Entry 1J1P (X-ray diffraction, 1.80 A resolution); this record covers chains H and Y of the 3 polymer chains in the assembly.

Chain H:
Molecule: Ig VH, anti-lysozyme
From: Mus musculus
UniProtKB: P01823 (HV47_MOUSE); residues 1-113 here = UniProt positions 1-113
Amino-acid sequence (114 residues; each row starts with the number of its first residue):
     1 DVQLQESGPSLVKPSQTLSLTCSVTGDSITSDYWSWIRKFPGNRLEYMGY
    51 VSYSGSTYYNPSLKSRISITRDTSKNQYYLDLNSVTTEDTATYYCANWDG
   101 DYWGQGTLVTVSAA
Disulfides: Cys-22/Cys-95

Chain Y:
Molecule: Lysozyme C
From: Gallus gallus
Notes: EC 3.2.1.17
UniProtKB: P00698 (LYSC_CHICK); residues 1-129 here correspond to UniProt positions 19-147 (UniProt number = residue number + 18)
Amino-acid sequence (129 residues; numbered 1 to 129; the number before each row is that of its first residue):
     1 KVFGRCELAAAMKRHGLDNYRGYSLGNWVCAAKFESNFNTQATNRNTDGS
    51 TDYGILQINSRWWCNDGRTPGSRNLCNIPCSALLSSDITASVNCAKKIVS
   101 DGNGMNAWVAWRNRCKGTDVQAWIRGCRL
Disulfides: Cys-6/Cys-127, Cys-30/Cys-115, Cys-64/Cys-80, Cys-76/Cys-94
Swiss-Prot annotation at these positions:
  - active site: Glu-35, Asp-52
  - binding site (substrate): Asp-101

Interface between chain H and chain Y:
Contacting residue pairs (31; chain H residue first):
  Thr-30(H) with Arg-73(Y)
  Ser-31(H) with Arg-73(Y), hydrogen bond (side chain-backbone); Leu-75(Y)
  Asp-32(H) with Leu-75(Y); Asn-77(Y); Lys-97(Y), salt bridge
  Tyr-33(H) with Trp-63(Y); Lys-97(Y), hydrogen bond (side chain-backbone); Ile-98(Y); Asp-101(Y)
  Tyr-50(H) with Arg-21(Y), hydrogen bond; Ser-100(Y), hydrogen bond (side chain-backbone)
  Ser-52(H) with Asp-101(Y), hydrogen bond; Gly-102(Y)
  Tyr-53(H) with Trp-62(Y), hydrophobic; Trp-63(Y), hydrophobic; Leu-75(Y), hydrophobic; Asp-101(Y); Asn-103(Y)
  Ser-54(H) with Asp-101(Y), hydrogen bond; Asn-103(Y)
  Ser-56(H) with Asp-101(Y), hydrogen bond; Gly-102(Y), hydrogen bond (side chain-backbone)
  Tyr-58(H) with Arg-21(Y); Ser-100(Y); Asp-101(Y); Gly-102(Y)
  Trp-98(H) with Lys-97(Y); Ser-100(Y)
  Asp-99(H) with Asn-77(Y), hydrogen bond; Lys-97(Y), salt bridge
Other interface residues (no listed pair), chain Y (15 interface residues in all): Tyr-20, Asn-74, Lys-96

Summary:
The interface between chain H and chain Y involves 12 residues on one side and 15 on the other; the contacts
include 9 hydrogen bonds and 2 salt bridges. Among the polar pairs are Asp-32(H)/Lys-97(Y),
Asp-99(H)/Lys-97(Y) and Ser-31(H)/Arg-73(Y).
Here chain H is Ig VH, anti-lysozyme (Mus musculus) and chain Y is Lysozyme C (Gallus gallus). Entry 1J1P
(Crystal structure of HyHEL-10 Fv mutant LS91A complexed with hen egg white lysozyme) was determined by X-ray
diffraction, deposited together with 1J1X.
